PDB entry 6HW7 | X-ray diffraction, 2.70 A resolution | chains I and Y of the 28 polymer chains in the assembly

== Chain I ==
Molecule: Proteasome subunit beta type-3
Organism: Saccharomyces cerevisiae S288C
Notes: EC 3.4.25.1
UniProt: P25451 (PSB3_YEAST); residues 0-204 here correspond to UniProt positions 1-205 (UniProt number = residue number + 1)
Sequence (205 residues; numbered 0 to 204; the number before each row is that of its first residue; numbering starts at 0):
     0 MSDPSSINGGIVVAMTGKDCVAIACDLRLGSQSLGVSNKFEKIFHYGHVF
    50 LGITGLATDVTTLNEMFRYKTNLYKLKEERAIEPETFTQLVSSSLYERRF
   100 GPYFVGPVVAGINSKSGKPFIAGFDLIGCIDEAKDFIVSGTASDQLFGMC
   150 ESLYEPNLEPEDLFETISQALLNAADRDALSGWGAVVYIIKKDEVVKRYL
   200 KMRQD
Disordered / not traced: 0
Bound ions: Mg2+ site 1: Ala-174, Asp-177, Ser-180; Mg2+ site 2: Asp-204 (shared with Ala-165(Y), Asp-168(Y), Ser-171(Y) of chain Y)
Residues lining bound ligands: GTW (N-[(2S)-1-[[(2S)-1-[[(2S)-1-[4-(aminomethyl)phenyl]-4-methylsulfonyl-butan-2-yl]amino]-3-cyclohexyl-1-oxidanylidene-propan-2-yl]amino]-4-methyl-1-oxidanylidene-pentan-2-yl]-2-methyl-1,3-thiazole-5-carboxamide): Asp-124, Leu-125, Cys-128

== Chain Y ==
Molecule: Proteasome subunit beta type-5
Organism: Saccharomyces cerevisiae S288C
Notes: EC 3.4.25.1
UniProt: P30656 (PSB5_YEAST); residues 1-212 here correspond to UniProt positions 76-287 (UniProt number = residue number + 75)
Sequence (212 residues; row label = number of the first residue in the row):
     1 TTTLAFRFQGGIIVAVDSRATAGNWVASQTVKKVIEINPFLLGTMAGGAA
    51 DCQFWETWLGSQCRLHELREKERISVAAASKILSNLVYQYKGAGLSMGTM
   101 ICGYTRKEGPTIYYVDSDGTRLKGDIFCVGSGQTFAYGVLDSNYKWDLSV
   151 EDALYLGKRSILAAAHRDAYSGGSVNLYHVTEDGWIYHGNHDVGELFWKV
   201 KEEEGSFNNVIG
Glycans and other covalent adducts: compound GTW linked to Thr-1
Bound ions: Mg2+: Ala-165, Asp-168, Ser-171 (shared with Asp-204(I) of chain I)
Residues lining bound ligands: GTW (N-[(2S)-1-[[(2S)-1-[[(2S)-1-[4-(aminomethyl)phenyl]-4-methylsulfonyl-butan-2-yl]amino]-3-cyclohexyl-1-oxidanylidene-propan-2-yl]amino]-4-methyl-1-oxidanylidene-pentan-2-yl]-2-methyl-1,3-thiazole-5-carboxamide): Arg-19, Ala-20, Thr-21, Ala-22, Ala-27, Val-31, Lys-32, Lys-33, Met-45, Ala-46, Gly-47, Gly-48, Ala-49, Gln-53, Gly-130, Ser-131

== Interface between chain I and chain Y ==
Contacting residue pairs - 44 pairs, chain I then chain Y:
  Leu-26(I) with Ile-211(Y), hydrophobic
  Arg-27(I) with Ala-169(Y)
  Ser-32(I) with Arg-167(Y); Asp-168(Y); Ala-169(Y), hydrogen bond (backbone-backbone); Tyr-170(Y)
  Leu-33(I) with Phe-135(Y), hydrophobic
  Gly-34(I) with Arg-167(Y), hydrogen bond (backbone-side chain)
  Val-35(I) with Arg-167(Y), hydrogen bond (backbone-side chain)
  Asn-37(I) with His-166(Y); Asn-209(Y), hydrogen bond (side chain-backbone); Val-210(Y)
  Lys-38(I) with Asn-209(Y), hydrogen bond (side chain-backbone)
  Gln-144(I) with Trp-25(Y)
  Arg-176(I) with Trp-25(Y); Val-26(Y), hydrogen bond (side chain-backbone); Ala-27(Y), hydrogen bond (side chain-backbone); Ser-28(Y)
  Asp-177(I) with Asn-24(Y); Val-26(Y)
  Ala-178(I) with Asn-24(Y), hydrogen bond (backbone-backbone); Val-26(Y); Ala-169(Y)
  Leu-179(I) with Asn-24(Y)
  Trp-182(I) with His-166(Y), hydrogen bond (side chain-backbone); Arg-167(Y)
  Tyr-198(I) with Ile-211(Y), hydrophobic
  Lys-200(I) with Trp-198(Y)
  Met-201(I) with Trp-198(Y)
  Arg-202(I) with Gln-29(Y); Gly-173(Y), hydrogen bond (side chain-backbone); Asp-192(Y), salt bridge; Val-193(Y); Gly-194(Y)
  Gln-203(I) with His-166(Y), hydrogen bond (backbone-side chain); Phe-197(Y); Trp-198(Y); Val-210(Y)
  Asp-204(I) with Arg-19(Y), salt bridge; Ala-165(Y); Ser-171(Y); Gly-172(Y); Gly-173(Y), hydrogen bond (side chain-backbone); Val-193(Y)
Other interface residues (no listed pair), chain I (22 interface residues in all): Gln-31, Asp-175
Other interface residues (no listed pair), chain Y (26 interface residues in all): Asn-208

== Summary ==
22 residues of chain I face 26 of chain Y across their interface, with 12 hydrogen bonds and 2 salt bridges.
Polar contacts include Arg-202(I)/Asp-192(Y), Asp-204(I)/Arg-19(Y) and Gly-34(I)/Arg-167(Y). Bound to chain I:
compound GTW. Compound GTW is covalently linked to Thr-1(Y).
Chain I is Proteasome subunit beta type-3 and chain Y is Proteasome subunit beta type-5, both from
Saccharomyces cerevisiae S288C; the structure, Yeast 20S proteasome in complex with 29, was determined by
X-ray diffraction, deposited together with 6HTB, 6HTC, 6HTD, 6HTP, 6HTR, 6HUB and 30 further entries.
